2ICE - chains A and B of the 4 polymer chains in the assembly; structure by X-ray diffraction, 3.10 A resolution.

# Chain A
Protein: Complement C3 beta chain
Organism: Homo sapiens
UniProt: P01024 (CO3_HUMAN); residues 1-642 here correspond to UniProt positions 23-664 (UniProt number = residue number + 22)
Chain sequence (642 residues; each row starts with the number of its first residue):
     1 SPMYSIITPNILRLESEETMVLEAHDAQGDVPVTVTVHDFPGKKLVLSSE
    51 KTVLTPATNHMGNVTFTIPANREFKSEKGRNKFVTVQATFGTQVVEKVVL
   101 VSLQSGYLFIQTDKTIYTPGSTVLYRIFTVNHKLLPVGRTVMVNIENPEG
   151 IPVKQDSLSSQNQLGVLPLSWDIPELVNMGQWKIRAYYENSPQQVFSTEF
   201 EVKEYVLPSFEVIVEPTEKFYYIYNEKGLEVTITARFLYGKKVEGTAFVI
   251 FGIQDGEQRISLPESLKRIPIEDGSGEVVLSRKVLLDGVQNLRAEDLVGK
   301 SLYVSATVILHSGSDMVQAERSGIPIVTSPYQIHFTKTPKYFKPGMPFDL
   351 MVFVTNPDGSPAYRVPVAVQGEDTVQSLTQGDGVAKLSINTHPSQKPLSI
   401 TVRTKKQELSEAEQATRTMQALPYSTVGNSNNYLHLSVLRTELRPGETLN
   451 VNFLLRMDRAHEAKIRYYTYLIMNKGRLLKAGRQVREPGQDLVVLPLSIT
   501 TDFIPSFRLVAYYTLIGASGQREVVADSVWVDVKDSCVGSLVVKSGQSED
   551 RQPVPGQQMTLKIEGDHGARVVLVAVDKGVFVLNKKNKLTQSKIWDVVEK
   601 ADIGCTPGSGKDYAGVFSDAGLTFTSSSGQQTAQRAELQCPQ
Cystine bridges: Cys-605/Cys-640
Covalently attached groups: N-acetylglucosamine (NAG) linked to Asn-63
Metal / ion sites: Ca2+: Pro-505, Asp-532, Val-533, Asp-535
Swiss-Prot annotation at these positions:
  - site: Ser-519, Gly-520 (Microbial infection: Cleavage)
  - modified residue (Phosphoserine): Ser-16, Ser-48, Ser-275, Ser-281
  - glycosylation: Asn-63 (N-linked (GlcNAc...) asparagine)

# Chain B
Protein: Complement C3 alpha chain
Organism: Homo sapiens
UniProt: P01024 (CO3_HUMAN); residues 727-932 here correspond to UniProt positions 749-954 (UniProt number = residue number + 22)
Chain sequence (206 residues; row label = number of the first residue in the row):
   727 SNLDEDIIAEENIVSRSEFPESWLWNVEDLKEPPKNGISTKLMNIFLKDS
   777 ITTWEILAVSMSDKKGICVADPFEVTVMQDFFIDLRLPYSVVRNEQVEIR
   827 AVLYNYRQNQELKVRVELLHNPAFCSLATTKRRHQQTVTIPPKSSLSVPY
   877 VIVPLKTGLQEVEVKAAVYHHFISDGVRKSLKVVPEGIRMNKTVAVRTLD
   927 PERLGR
Unresolved in the structure: 727-729, 913-932
Swiss-Prot annotation at these positions:
  - site: Arg-932 (Cleavage)
  - glycosylation: Asn-917 (N-linked (GlcNAc...) asparagine)

# Interface between chain A and chain B
Pairs across the interface - 168 pairs, chain A then chain B:
  Gln-111(A) / Trp-751(B)
  Gln-111(A) / Leu-783(B)
  Asp-113(A) / Ser-748(B)  hydrogen bond
  Asp-113(A) / Trp-751(B)
  Lys-114(A) / Glu-747(B)  salt bridge
  Lys-114(A) / Ser-748(B)
  Pro-119(A) / Tyr-815(B)
  Pro-119(A) / Lys-908(B)  hydrogen bond (backbone-side chain)
  Leu-124(A) / Trp-751(B)  hydrophobic
  Tyr-125(A) / Trp-751(B)
  Arg-126(A) / Trp-751(B)
  Arg-126(A) / Asn-752(B)
  Phe-128(A) / Val-785(B)  hydrophobic
  Phe-128(A) / Met-787(B)  hydrophobic
  Val-130(A) / Met-787(B)  hydrophobic
  Leu-134(A) / Gly-792(B)
  Leu-134(A) / Ile-793(B)  hydrogen bond (backbone-backbone)
  Leu-135(A) / Asp-789(B)
  Leu-135(A) / Lys-790(B)
  Leu-135(A) / Gly-792(B)
  Pro-136(A) / Met-787(B)  hydrophobic
  Pro-136(A) / Ser-788(B)
  Leu-164(A) / Met-787(B)
  Glu-175(A) / Lys-908(B)  salt bridge
  Glu-204(A) / Tyr-815(B)
  Tyr-205(A) / Glu-747(B)  hydrogen bond
  Tyr-205(A) / Tyr-815(B)
  Val-206(A) / Leu-813(B)
  Val-206(A) / Pro-814(B)
  Val-206(A) / Tyr-815(B)
  Leu-207(A) / Glu-747(B)
  Leu-207(A) / Arg-812(B)  hydrogen bond (backbone-side chain)
  Ser-209(A) / Asp-810(B)
  Ser-209(A) / Arg-812(B)
  Phe-237(A) / Tyr-830(B)
  Leu-238(A) / Thr-778(B)
  Leu-238(A) / Thr-779(B)  hydrogen bond (backbone-side chain)
  Tyr-239(A) / Ile-777(B)  hydrophobic
  Tyr-239(A) / Thr-802(B)
  Tyr-239(A) / Met-804(B)  hydrophobic
  Tyr-239(A) / Phe-808(B)
  Tyr-239(A) / Tyr-830(B)
  Tyr-239(A) / Tyr-832(B)  hydrogen bond
  Lys-241(A) / Met-804(B)
  Lys-241(A) / Tyr-832(B)
  Ser-312(A) / Arg-826(B)  hydrogen bond (backbone-side chain)
  Ser-312(A) / Ser-873(B)
  Ser-314(A) / Arg-826(B)
  Ser-314(A) / Val-828(B)
  Ser-314(A) / Ser-873(B)  hydrogen bond
  Asp-315(A) / Arg-812(B)  salt bridge
  Cys-537(A) / Cys-794(B)  disulfide
  Cys-537(A) / Val-795(B)
  Val-538(A) / Lys-791(B)
  Gly-539(A) / Lys-791(B)
  Ser-540(A) / Ile-764(B)
  Leu-541(A) / Ala-784(B)
  Leu-541(A) / Val-785(B)
  Leu-541(A) / Ser-786(B)
  Leu-541(A) / Cys-794(B)
  Leu-541(A) / Ala-796(B)  hydrophobic
  Val-543(A) / Ala-784(B)  hydrophobic
  Val-543(A) / Phe-799(B)
  Lys-544(A) / Phe-799(B)
  Ser-545(A) / Phe-799(B)
  Gln-552(A) / Thr-802(B)
  Gln-552(A) / Met-804(B)
  Pro-553(A) / Leu-773(B)  hydrophobic
  Pro-553(A) / Val-801(B)  hydrophobic
  Pro-553(A) / Thr-802(B)
  Pro-553(A) / Val-803(B)
  Pro-553(A) / Met-804(B)  hydrogen bond (backbone-backbone)
  Val-554(A) / Val-803(B)
  Val-554(A) / Met-804(B)
  Pro-555(A) / Lys-774(B)
  Pro-555(A) / Asp-775(B)
  Pro-555(A) / Ile-777(B)  hydrophobic
  Pro-555(A) / Val-803(B)
  Pro-555(A) / Met-804(B)
  Pro-555(A) / Gln-805(B)
  Gly-556(A) / Leu-773(B)  hydrogen bond (backbone-backbone)
  Gly-556(A) / Lys-774(B)  hydrogen bond (backbone-backbone)
  Gln-557(A) / Leu-773(B)  hydrogen bond (backbone-backbone)
  Gln-558(A) / Ile-771(B)
  Gln-558(A) / Phe-772(B)
  Met-559(A) / Met-769(B)
  Met-559(A) / Asn-770(B)
  Met-559(A) / Ile-771(B)  hydrogen bond (backbone-backbone)
  Thr-560(A) / Leu-768(B)
  Thr-560(A) / Met-769(B)
  Thr-560(A) / Asn-770(B)  hydrogen bond
  Leu-561(A) / Lys-767(B)
  Leu-561(A) / Leu-768(B)
  Leu-561(A) / Met-769(B)  hydrogen bond (backbone-backbone)
  Leu-561(A) / Ile-771(B)  hydrophobic
  Leu-561(A) / Ile-782(B)  hydrophobic
  Lys-562(A) / Thr-766(B)
  Lys-562(A) / Lys-767(B)
  Lys-562(A) / Leu-768(B)
  Ile-563(A) / Leu-756(B)  hydrophobic
  Ile-563(A) / Ser-765(B)
  Ile-563(A) / Thr-766(B)
  Ile-563(A) / Lys-767(B)  hydrogen bond (backbone-backbone)
  Glu-564(A) / Ile-764(B)
  Glu-564(A) / Ser-765(B)
  Glu-564(A) / Thr-766(B)
  Gly-565(A) / Leu-756(B)
  Gly-565(A) / Ile-764(B)
  Gly-565(A) / Ser-765(B)  hydrogen bond (backbone-backbone)
  Asp-566(A) / Lys-791(B)
  His-567(A) / Leu-756(B)
  His-567(A) / Lys-757(B)
  His-567(A) / Glu-758(B)
  His-567(A) / Pro-760(B)
  His-567(A) / Gly-763(B)
  His-567(A) / Ser-765(B)  hydrogen bond
  Gly-568(A) / Leu-756(B)  hydrogen bond (backbone-backbone)
  Ala-569(A) / Asp-755(B)
  Ala-569(A) / Leu-756(B)  hydrogen bond (backbone-backbone)
  Ala-569(A) / Met-787(B)
  Ala-569(A) / Ser-788(B)
  Arg-570(A) / Val-753(B)
  Arg-570(A) / Glu-754(B)
  Arg-570(A) / Asp-755(B)  salt bridge
  Arg-570(A) / Ser-786(B)
  Arg-570(A) / Met-787(B)  hydrogen bond (backbone-backbone)
  Val-571(A) / Val-753(B)
  Val-571(A) / Glu-754(B)  hydrogen bond (backbone-backbone)
  Val-571(A) / Leu-756(B)  hydrophobic
  Val-571(A) / Val-785(B)
  Val-572(A) / Asn-752(B)
  Val-572(A) / Val-753(B)  hydrophobic
  Val-572(A) / Leu-783(B)
  Val-572(A) / Ala-784(B)
  Val-572(A) / Val-785(B)  hydrogen bond (backbone-backbone)
  Leu-573(A) / Leu-750(B)
  Leu-573(A) / Trp-751(B)
  Leu-573(A) / Asn-752(B)  hydrogen bond (backbone-backbone)
  Leu-573(A) / Met-769(B)  hydrophobic
  Leu-573(A) / Leu-783(B)
  Leu-573(A) / Ala-784(B)  hydrophobic
  Val-574(A) / Trp-749(B)
  Val-574(A) / Leu-750(B)  hydrogen bond (backbone-backbone)
  Val-574(A) / Trp-751(B)  hydrophobic
  Val-574(A) / Ile-782(B)
  Val-574(A) / Leu-783(B)  hydrogen bond (backbone-backbone)
  Ala-575(A) / Ser-748(B)
  Ala-575(A) / Trp-749(B)  hydrogen bond (backbone-backbone)
  Ala-575(A) / Leu-750(B)  hydrophobic
  Ala-575(A) / Glu-781(B)
  Val-576(A) / Glu-747(B)
  Val-576(A) / Thr-779(B)
  Val-576(A) / Trp-780(B)
  Val-576(A) / Glu-781(B)  hydrogen bond (backbone-backbone)
  Asp-577(A) / Glu-747(B)  hydrogen bond (backbone-backbone)
  Asp-577(A) / Thr-778(B)  hydrogen bond
  Asp-577(A) / Thr-779(B)
  Asp-577(A) / Trp-780(B)
  Lys-578(A) / Thr-779(B)  hydrogen bond (backbone-backbone)
  Lys-578(A) / Glu-800(B)  salt bridge
  Val-580(A) / Glu-747(B)
  Phe-581(A) / Glu-781(B)
  Leu-589(A) / Val-795(B)
  Gln-591(A) / Ile-793(B)
  Gln-591(A) / Cys-794(B)
  Gln-591(A) / Val-795(B)  hydrogen bond (side chain-backbone)
  Ile-594(A) / Ile-793(B)  hydrophobic
  Ile-594(A) / Val-795(B)  hydrophobic
Interface residues without a listed pair, chain A (76 interface residues in all): Phe-109, Ile-116, Thr-118, Gly-165, Val-166, Pro-208, Leu-310, Gly-313, Lys-588, Thr-590
Interface residues without a listed pair, chain B (69 interface residues in all): Arg-742, Pro-746, Pro-759, Ser-776
Cross-chain cystine bridges: Cys-537(A)/Cys-794(B)

# In short
The interface between chain A and chain B involves 76 residues on one side and 69 on the other; the contacts
include 1 disulfide bond, 33 hydrogen bonds and 5 salt bridges. Polar pairs include Lys-114(A)/Glu-747(B),
Glu-175(A)/Lys-908(B) and Asp-315(A)/Arg-812(B). Covalently linked N-acetylglucosamine: at Asn-63(A).
Here chain A is Complement C3 beta chain and chain B is Complement C3 alpha chain, both from Homo sapiens.
Entry 2ICE (CRIg bound to C3c) was determined by X-ray diffraction (same publication as 2ICC and 2ICF).
